6OKP - chains A and B of the 14 polymer chains in the assembly; structure by electron microscopy, 3.28 A resolution.

[Chain A (and B)]
Name: Envelope glycoprotein gp41
Organism: Human immunodeficiency virus 1
Notes: chain B of this document is another copy of the same molecule, construct and numbering; everything in this record applies to it too
UniProtKB: B3UEZ6 (B3UEZ6_9HIV1); residues 512-664 here correspond to UniProt positions 516-668 (UniProt number = residue number + 4)
Amino-acid sequence (153 residues; each row starts with the number of its first residue):
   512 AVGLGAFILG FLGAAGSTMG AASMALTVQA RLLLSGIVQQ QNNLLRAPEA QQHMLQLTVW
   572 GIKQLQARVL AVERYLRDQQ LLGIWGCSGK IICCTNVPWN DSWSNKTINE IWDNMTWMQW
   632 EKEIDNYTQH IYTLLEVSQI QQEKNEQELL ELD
Not modelled in the structure: 512-519, 535-561
Disulfides: Cys598-Cys604
Glycans and other covalent adducts: N-acetylglucosamine (NAG) linked to Asn616, Asn637
Construct notes: conflict Pro559 (Ile563 in B3UEZ6), Cys605 (Thr609 in B3UEZ6)

[Chain A / chain B interface]
Residue-residue contacts - 13 pairs, chain A then chain B:
  Ile573(A) - Leu566(B)
  Ile573(A) - Leu568(B)  hydrophobic
  Leu576(A) - Leu576(B)  hydrophobic
  Gln577(A) - Leu566(B)
  Gln577(A) - Arg579(B)  hydrogen bond
  Glu584(A) - Arg579(B)  salt bridge
  Leu587(A) - Val583(B)  hydrophobic
  Gln591(A) - Tyr586(B)
  Gly594(A) - Gly600(B)
  Gln652(A) - Ile602(B)
  Lys655(A) - Lys601(B)
  Asn656(A) - Ile603(B)
  Glu659(A) - Ile603(B)
Other interface residues (no listed pair), chain A (14 interface residues in all): Leu568, Val580, Val583
Other interface residues (no listed pair), chain B (12 interface residues in all): Ser534, Leu587

[In short]
Chain A and chain B form an interface of 14 and 12 residues respectively, with 1 hydrogen bond and 1 salt
bridge. Among the polar pairs are Glu584(A)-Arg579(B) and Gln577(A)-Arg579(B). N-acetylglucosamine is
covalently linked to Asn616(A) and Asn637(A).
Chain A and chain B are both Envelope glycoprotein gp41 (Human immunodeficiency virus 1); the structure, B41
SOSIP.664 in complex with the silent-face antibody SF12 and V3-targeting antibody 10-1074, was determined by
electron microscopy together with 6OKQ from the same study.
